8ZCL - chains A and B; structure by X-ray diffraction, 2.60 A resolution.

# Chain A (and B)
Molecule: Immunoglobulin gamma-1 heavy chain
Organism: Homo sapiens
Notes: fragment: Fc Fragment; chain B of this document is another copy of the same molecule, construct and numbering; everything in this record applies to it too
Reference sequence: P0DOX5 (IGG1_HUMAN); residues 222-429 here correspond to UniProt positions 239-446 (UniProt number = residue number + 17)
Sequence (208 residues; row label = number of the first residue in the row):
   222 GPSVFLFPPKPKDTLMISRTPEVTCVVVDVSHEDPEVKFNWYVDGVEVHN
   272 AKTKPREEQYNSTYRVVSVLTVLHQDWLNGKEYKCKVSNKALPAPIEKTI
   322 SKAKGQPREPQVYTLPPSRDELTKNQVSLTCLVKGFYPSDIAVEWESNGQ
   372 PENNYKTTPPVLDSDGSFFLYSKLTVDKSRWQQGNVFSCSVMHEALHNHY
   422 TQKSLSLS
Unresolved in the structure: 222, 429 (chain B: 429)
Cystine bridges: C246-C306, C352-C410
Covalent attachments: glycan linked to N282
UniProt features mapped onto this chain:
  - glycosylation: N282 (N-linked (GlcNAc...) (complex) asparagine)

# Interface between chain A and chain B
Contacting residue pairs (41):
  Y334(A) - S339(B)
  Y334(A) - D341(B)
  Y334(A) - E342(B)
  Y334(A) - K345(B)
  L336(A) - S339(B)
  L336(A) - T351(B)
  S339(A) - Y334(B)
  S339(A) - L336(B)
  D341(A) - Y334(B)
  D341(A) - K424(B)  salt bridge
  E342(A) - Y334(B)
  E342(A) - K355(B)  salt bridge
  S349(A) - K355(B)
  T351(A) - L336(B)
  T351(A) - Y392(B)  hydrogen bond
  L353(A) - S349(B)
  K355(A) - E342(B)  salt bridge
  K355(A) - S349(B)
  N375(A) - S385(B)
  K377(A) - L383(B)
  K377(A) - D384(B)
  K377(A) - S385(B)
  K377(A) - F390(B)
  T379(A) - T379(B)
  T379(A) - V382(B)
  V382(A) - T379(B)
  L383(A) - K377(B)
  D384(A) - K377(B)
  D384(A) - K394(B)  salt bridge
  S385(A) - N375(B)  hydrogen bond
  S385(A) - K377(B)
  F390(A) - K377(B)
  F390(A) - T379(B)
  F390(A) - K394(B)
  Y392(A) - T351(B)  hydrogen bond
  Y392(A) - Y392(B)  hydrophobic
  Y392(A) - K394(B)
  K394(A) - D384(B)  salt bridge
  K394(A) - F390(B)
  K394(A) - Y392(B)
  K424(A) - D341(B)  salt bridge
Other interface residues (no listed pair), chain A (27 interface residues in all): Q332, T335, P337, K345, T378, P380, S393
Other interface residues (no listed pair), chain B (27 interface residues in all): Q332, T335, P337, L353, T378, P380, S393

# In short
The chain A/chain B interface involves 27 residues from each chain, with 3 hydrogen bonds and 6 salt bridges.
Polar pairs include D341(A)-K424(B), E342(A)-K355(B) and D384(A)-K394(B).
Both chains are Immunoglobulin gamma-1 heavy chain (Homo sapiens). Entry 8ZCL (Ambient Temperature Crystal
Structure of Fc Fragment of Human IgG1 from Biosimilar VEGF-Trap) was determined by X-ray diffraction,
deposited together with 9IIE, 8ZCK and 8ZCM.
